Entry 1GYB (X-ray diffraction, 1.90 A resolution); this record covers chains A and B of the 4 polymer chains in the assembly.

Chain A (and B):
Name: Nuclear transport factor 2
Organism: Saccharomyces cerevisiae
Notes: chain B of this document is another copy of the same molecule, construct and numbering; everything in this record applies to it too
UniProtKB: P33331 (NTF2_YEAST); residues 1-125 here = UniProt positions 1-125
Amino-acid sequence (125 residues; row label = number of the first residue in the row):
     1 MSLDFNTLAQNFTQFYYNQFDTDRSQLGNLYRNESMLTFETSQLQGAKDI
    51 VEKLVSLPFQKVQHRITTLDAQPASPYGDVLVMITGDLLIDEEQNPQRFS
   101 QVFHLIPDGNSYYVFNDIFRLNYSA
Disordered / not traced: 1-2, 125
Construct notes: engineered mutation Tyr77 (Asn in P33331)
UniProt features mapped onto this chain:
  - modified residue: Ser2 (N-acetylserine)
  - cross-link: Lys53 (Glycyl lysine isopeptide (Lys-Gly) (interchain with G-Cter in ubiquitin))
Reported in the primary citation:
  - contacts within the chain: Met36-Phe115
  - self-association interface (contacts with another copy of this molecule); pairs are residue here / residue on that copy: Met36-Pro73
  - conformationally variable residues (loop rearrangement, side-chain flip): Phe5, Leu8, Gln45, Pro107 to Tyr112
  - mutagenesis - N77Y: increased binding to nucleoporin cores (proposed by the authors, not directly observed)
  - mutagenesis - Q43D/Q45D: unchanged binding to RanGDP
  - mutagenesis - Q43D/Q45D: decreased growth
  - mutagenesis - Q43D/Q45D: decreased localization to nuclear rim
  - mutagenesis - Q43D/Q45D: decreased binding to nucleoporins
  - mutagenesis - Q43D/Q45D: unchanged expression
  - mutagenesis - Q43D/Q45D: decreased localization to Ran-GFP

Interface between chain A and chain B:
Pairs across the interface (56; chain A residue first):
  Met36(A) with Gln72(B), hydrogen bond (backbone-side chain); Pro73(B)
  Leu37(A) with Gln72(B)
  Thr38(A) with Gln72(B), hydrogen bond
  Gln43(A) with Leu3(B)
  Thr68(A) with Arg120(B)
  Leu69(A) with Arg120(B)
  Asp70(A) with Thr38(B); Ile118(B); Arg120(B), salt bridge
  Gln72(A) with Met36(B); Leu37(B); Thr38(B), hydrogen bond; Asn116(B); Asp117(B), hydrogen bond (side chain-backbone); Ile118(B)
  Pro73(A) with Met36(B); Phe115(B); Asn116(B)
  Ala74(A) with His104(B), hydrogen bond (backbone-side chain); Phe115(B); Asn116(B)
  Ser75(A) with Phe115(B)
  Leu81(A) with Leu81(B), hydrophobic; Val102(B), hydrophobic; Asn116(B)
  Met83(A) with Ser100(B); Val102(B), hydrophobic; Ile118(B), hydrophobic; Arg120(B)
  Arg98(A) with Arg98(B); Asn122(B)
  Ser100(A) with Met83(B); Thr85(B)
  Gln101(A) with Met83(B)
  Val102(A) with Val102(B), hydrophobic
  His104(A) with Ala74(B), hydrogen bond (side chain-backbone)
  Phe115(A) with Pro73(B); Ala74(B); Ser75(B)
  Asn116(A) with Gln72(B); Pro73(B); Ala74(B); Leu81(B)
  Asp117(A) with Gln72(B), hydrogen bond (backbone-side chain)
  Ile118(A) with Asp70(B); Gln72(B); Met83(B)
  Arg120(A) with Asp70(B), salt bridge; Met83(B)
  Asn122(A) with Thr85(B), hydrogen bond; Arg98(B); Asn122(B)
  Tyr123(A) with Arg98(B)
  Ser124(A) with Arg98(B); Ser124(B), hydrogen bond
Interface residues without a listed pair, chain A (31 interface residues in all): Phe5, Glu40, Pro76, Thr85, Phe119
Interface residues without a listed pair, chain B (31 interface residues in all): Glu34, Thr41, Gln43, Thr68, Ala71, Pro76, Gln101, Phe119

In short:
Chain A and chain B each contribute 31 residues to their interface, with 9 hydrogen bonds and 2 salt bridges.
Polar pairs include Asp70(A)-Arg120(B), Met36(A)-Gln72(B) and Thr38(A)-Gln72(B). From the paper: N77Y of chain
A increases binding to nucleoporin cores; conformational variability at Phe5(A), Leu8(A) and Gln45(A) among
others.
Both chains are Nuclear transport factor 2 (Saccharomyces cerevisiae). Entry 1GYB (N77Y point mutant of yNTF2
bound to FxFG nucleoporin repeat) was determined by X-ray diffraction (same publication as 1GY5, 1GY6 and
1GY7).
